PDB entry 4JTX | X-ray diffraction, 3.00 A resolution | chains B and F of the 6 polymer chains in the assembly

== Chain B (and F) ==
Name: Hemagglutinin
Organism: Influenza A virus
Notes: chain F of this document is another copy of the same molecule, construct and numbering; everything in this record applies to it too
UniProtKB: C3W5S1 (C3W5S1_I09A0); residues 1-166 here correspond to UniProt positions 345-510 (UniProt number = residue number + 344)
Sequence (166 residues; row label = number of the first residue in the row):
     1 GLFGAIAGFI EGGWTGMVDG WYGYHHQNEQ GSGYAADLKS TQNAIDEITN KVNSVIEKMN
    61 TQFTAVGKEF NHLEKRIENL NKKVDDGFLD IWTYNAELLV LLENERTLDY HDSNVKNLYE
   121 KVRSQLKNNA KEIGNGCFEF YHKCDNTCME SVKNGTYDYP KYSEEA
Not modelled in the structure: 163-166 (chain F: 1, 163-166)
Disulfides: Cys144-Cys148

== Chain B / chain F interface ==
Pairs across the interface (47; chain B residue first):
  Phe3(B) - Leu2(F)  hydrophobic
  Ser54(B) - Leu98(F)
  Ser54(B) - Leu101(F)
  Val55(B) - Tyr94(F)  hydrogen bond (backbone-side chain)
  Val55(B) - Leu98(F)  hydrophobic
  Lys58(B) - Tyr94(F)
  Lys58(B) - Glu97(F)  salt bridge
  Lys58(B) - Leu98(F)
  Lys58(B) - Leu101(F)
  Met59(B) - Tyr94(F)  hydrophobic
  Asn60(B) - Asp90(F)
  Thr61(B) - Asp90(F)
  Gln62(B) - Asp86(F)
  Gln62(B) - Leu89(F)
  Gln62(B) - Asp90(F)  hydrogen bond (backbone-side chain)
  Thr64(B) - Asp86(F)
  Val66(B) - Lys83(F)
  Gly67(B) - Lys83(F)
  Lys68(B) - Arg76(F)
  Lys68(B) - Asn79(F)
  Lys68(B) - Leu80(F)
  Glu69(B) - Arg76(F)  hydrogen bond (backbone-side chain)
  Phe70(B) - Arg76(F)
  Glu74(B) - Arg76(F)  salt bridge
  Leu80(B) - Leu80(F)  hydrophobic
  Asn81(B) - Leu80(F)
  Asn81(B) - Lys83(F)  hydrogen bond
  Val84(B) - Leu80(F)  hydrophobic
  Asp85(B) - Lys83(F)  salt bridge
  Phe88(B) - Gly87(F)
  Phe88(B) - Phe88(F)  hydrophobic
  Phe88(B) - Ile91(F)  hydrophobic
  Trp92(B) - Asp90(F)
  Trp92(B) - Ile91(F)
  Trp92(B) - Tyr94(F)  hydrophobic
  Asn95(B) - Asn95(F)
  Leu99(B) - Tyr94(F)
  Leu99(B) - Leu98(F)  hydrophobic
  Glu103(B) - Leu102(F)
  Arg106(B) - Glu105(F)
  Arg106(B) - Arg106(F)
  Tyr110(B) - Leu2(F)  hydrophobic
  Ser113(B) - Leu2(F)  hydrogen bond (side chain-backbone)
  Asn117(B) - Leu2(F)  hydrogen bond (side chain-backbone)
  Asn117(B) - Phe3(F)
  Asn117(B) - Gly4(F)
  Arg123(B) - Arg123(F)
Interface residues without a listed pair, chain B (33 interface residues in all): Asn71, Ile77, Ile91, Lys127
Interface residues without a listed pair, chain F (26 interface residues in all): Ile77, Val84, Asp109, Glu132

== Summary ==
Chain B and chain F form an interface of 33 and 26 residues respectively; the contacts include 6 hydrogen
bonds and 3 salt bridges. Polar pairs include Lys58(B)-Glu97(F), Glu74(B)-Arg76(F) and Asp85(B)-Lys83(F).
Both chains are Hemagglutinin (Influenza A virus). Entry 4JTX (Crystal structure of 2009 pandemic influenza
virus hemagglutinin mutant D225E) was determined by X-ray diffraction, deposited together with 4JTV, 4JU0,
4JUG, 4JUH and 4JUJ.
